6QL7 - chains K and L of the 18 polymer chains in the assembly; structure by X-ray diffraction, 4.60 A resolution (low resolution: residue-level contacts below are approximate; hydrogen-bond / salt-bridge calls are withheld).

Chain K (and L):
Protein: Fatty acid synthase subunit beta
From: Saccharomyces cerevisiae (strain ATCC 204508 / S288c)
Notes: EC 2.3.1.86, 4.2.1.59, 1.3.1.9, 2.3.1.38, 2.3.1.39, 3.1.2.14; chain L of this document is another copy of the same molecule, construct and numbering; everything in this record applies to it too
Reference sequence: P07149 (FAS1_YEAST); numbering as in UniProt (aligned over 1-2051)
Chain sequence (2051 residues; each row starts with the number of its first residue):
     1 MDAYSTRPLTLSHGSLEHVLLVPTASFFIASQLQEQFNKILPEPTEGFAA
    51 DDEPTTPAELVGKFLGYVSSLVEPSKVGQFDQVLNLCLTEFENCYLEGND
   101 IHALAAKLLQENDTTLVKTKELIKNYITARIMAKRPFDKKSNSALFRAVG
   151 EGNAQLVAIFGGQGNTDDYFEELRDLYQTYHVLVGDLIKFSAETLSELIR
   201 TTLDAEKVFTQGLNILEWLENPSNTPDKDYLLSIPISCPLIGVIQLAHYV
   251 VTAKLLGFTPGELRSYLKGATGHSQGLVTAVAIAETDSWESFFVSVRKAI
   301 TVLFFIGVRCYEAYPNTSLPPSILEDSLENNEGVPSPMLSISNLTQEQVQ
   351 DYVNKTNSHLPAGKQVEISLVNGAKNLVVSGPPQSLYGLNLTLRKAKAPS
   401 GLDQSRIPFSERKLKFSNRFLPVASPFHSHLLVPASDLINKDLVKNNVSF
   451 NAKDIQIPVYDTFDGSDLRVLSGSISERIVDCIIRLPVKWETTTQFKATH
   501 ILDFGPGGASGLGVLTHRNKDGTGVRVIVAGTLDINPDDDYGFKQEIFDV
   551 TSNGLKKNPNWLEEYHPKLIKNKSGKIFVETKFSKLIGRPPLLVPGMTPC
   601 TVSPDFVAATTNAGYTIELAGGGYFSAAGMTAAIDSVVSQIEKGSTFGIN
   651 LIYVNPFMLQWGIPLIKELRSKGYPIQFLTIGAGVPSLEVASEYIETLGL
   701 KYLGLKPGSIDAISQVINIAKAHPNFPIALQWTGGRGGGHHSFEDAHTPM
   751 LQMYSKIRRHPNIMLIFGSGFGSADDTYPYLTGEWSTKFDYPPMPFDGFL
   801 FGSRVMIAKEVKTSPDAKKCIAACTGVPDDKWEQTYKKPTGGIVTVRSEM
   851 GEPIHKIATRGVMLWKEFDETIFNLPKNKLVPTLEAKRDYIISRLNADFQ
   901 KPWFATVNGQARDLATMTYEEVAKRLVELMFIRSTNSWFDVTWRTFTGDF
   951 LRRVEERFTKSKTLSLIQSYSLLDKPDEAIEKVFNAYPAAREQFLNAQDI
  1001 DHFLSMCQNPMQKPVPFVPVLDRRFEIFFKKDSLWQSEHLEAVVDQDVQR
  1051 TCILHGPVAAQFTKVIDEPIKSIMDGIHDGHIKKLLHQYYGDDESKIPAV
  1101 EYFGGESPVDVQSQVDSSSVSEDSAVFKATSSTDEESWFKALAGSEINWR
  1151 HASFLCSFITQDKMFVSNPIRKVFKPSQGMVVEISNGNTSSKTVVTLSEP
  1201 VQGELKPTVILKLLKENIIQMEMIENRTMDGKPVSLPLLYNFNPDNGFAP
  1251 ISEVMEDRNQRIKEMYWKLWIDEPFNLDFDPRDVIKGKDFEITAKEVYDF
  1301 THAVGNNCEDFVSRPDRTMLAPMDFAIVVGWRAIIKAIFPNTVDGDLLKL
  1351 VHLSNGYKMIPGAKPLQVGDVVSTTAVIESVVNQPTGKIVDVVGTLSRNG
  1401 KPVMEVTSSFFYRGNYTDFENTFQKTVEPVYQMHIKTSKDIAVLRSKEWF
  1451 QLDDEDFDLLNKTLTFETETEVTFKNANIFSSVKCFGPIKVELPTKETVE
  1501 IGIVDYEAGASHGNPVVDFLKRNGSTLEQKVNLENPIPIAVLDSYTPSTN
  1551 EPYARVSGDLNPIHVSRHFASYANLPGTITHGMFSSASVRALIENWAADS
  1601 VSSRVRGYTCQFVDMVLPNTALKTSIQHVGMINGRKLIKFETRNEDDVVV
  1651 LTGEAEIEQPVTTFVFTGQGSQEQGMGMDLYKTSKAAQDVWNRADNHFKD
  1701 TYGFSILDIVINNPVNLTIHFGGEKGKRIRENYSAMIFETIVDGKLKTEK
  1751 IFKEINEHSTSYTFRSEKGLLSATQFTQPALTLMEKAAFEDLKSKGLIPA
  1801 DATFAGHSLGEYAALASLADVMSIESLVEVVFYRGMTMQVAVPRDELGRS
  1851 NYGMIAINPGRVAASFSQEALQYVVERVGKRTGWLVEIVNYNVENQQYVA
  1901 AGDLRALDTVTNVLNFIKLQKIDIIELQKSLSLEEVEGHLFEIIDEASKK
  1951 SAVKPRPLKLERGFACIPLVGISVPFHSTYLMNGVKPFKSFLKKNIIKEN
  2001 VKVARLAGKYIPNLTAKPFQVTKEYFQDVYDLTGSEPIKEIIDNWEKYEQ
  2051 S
Not modelled in the structure: 1-4, 1111-1120, 2051

How chain K and chain L interact:
Residue-residue contacts (7):
  Lys207(K) - His1302(L)
  Gln211(K) - Ser1548(L)
  Asn316(K) - Asn1307(L)
  Thr317(K) - Asn1307(L)
  Thr317(K) - Glu1309(L)
  Ser318(K) - Asn1307(L)
  Ser318(K) - Ser1600(L)
Interface residues without a listed pair, chain K (8 interface residues in all): Ser223, Asp227, Pro320
Interface residues without a listed pair, chain L (10 interface residues in all): Cys1308, Tyr1545, Asn1595, Asp1599, Asn1619

Summary:
8 residues of chain K face 10 of chain L across their interface.
Both chains are Fatty acid synthase subunit beta (Saccharomyces cerevisiae (strain ATCC 204508 / S288c)).
Entry 6QL7 (Structure of fatty acid synthase complex with bound gamma subunit from Saccharomyces cerevisiae at
4.6 angstrom) was determined by X-ray diffraction together with 6QL5, 6QL6 and 6QL9 from the same study.
